Entry 7CCU (X-ray diffraction, 1.65 A resolution); this record covers chain A.

== Chain A ==
Name: Death-associated protein kinase 1
From: Homo sapiens
Notes: EC 2.7.11.1
Reference sequence: P53355 (DAPK1_HUMAN); residue numbers follow UniProt; this construct covers 1-285
Amino-acid sequence (293 residues; numbered 1 to 293; the number before each row is that of its first residue):
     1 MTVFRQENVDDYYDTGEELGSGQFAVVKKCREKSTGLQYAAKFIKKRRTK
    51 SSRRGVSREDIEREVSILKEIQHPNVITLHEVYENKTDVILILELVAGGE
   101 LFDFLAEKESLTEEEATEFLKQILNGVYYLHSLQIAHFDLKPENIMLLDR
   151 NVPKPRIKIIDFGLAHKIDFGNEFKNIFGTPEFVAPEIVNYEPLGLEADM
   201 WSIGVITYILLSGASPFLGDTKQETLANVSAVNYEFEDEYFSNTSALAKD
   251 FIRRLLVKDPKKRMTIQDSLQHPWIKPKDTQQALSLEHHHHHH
Not modelled in the structure: 1, 278-293
Construct notes: expression tag (286-293)
Ligand contacts: resveratrol (STL): Leu-19, Val-27, Ala-40, Lys-42, Glu-64, Leu-68, Ile-77, Leu-91, Leu-93, Glu-94, Leu-95, Val-96, Met-146, Ile-160, Asp-161, Phe-162, Gly-163
Curated features (UniProtKB/Swiss-Prot):
  - active site: Asp-139 (Proton acceptor)
  - binding site (ATP): Leu-19 to Val-27, Lys-42, Glu-94 to Val-96, Glu-100, Asp-161
  - mutagenesis: Lys-42 (K42A: Loss of activity, apoptotic function and of autophosphorylation)
From the paper describing this entry:
  - binding site for resveratrol: Val-27, Ala-40, Glu-64, Leu-93, Glu-94, Val-96, Met-146, Ile-160, Asp-161
  - catalytic residues: Lys-42, Glu-64 (citing earlier work)

== Overview ==
Chain A binds resveratrol. From UniProt: active-site residue Asp-139, 15 ATP-binding residues and one
mutagenesis site. From the paper: catalytic residues Lys-42 and Glu-64; a binding site for resveratrol at
Val-27, Ala-40 and Glu-64 among others.
Chain A is Death-associated protein kinase 1 (Homo sapiens); the structure, Crystal structure of
death-associated protein kinase 1 in complex with resveratrol, was determined by X-ray diffraction together
with 7CCV and 7CCW from the same study.
